Entry 1W7T (X-ray diffraction, 1.85 A resolution); this record covers chains B and D of the 4 polymer chains in the assembly.

# Chain B (and D)
Name: Green fluorescent protein
From: Aequorea victoria
Notes: chain D of this document is another copy of the same molecule, construct and numbering; everything in this record applies to it too
UniProtKB: P42212 (GFP_AEQVI); aligned to UniProt positions 1-238 over residues 1-238
Sequence (236 residues; numbered 1 to 238; 2 numbers in that range are skipped by the numbering (no residue carries them; nothing is unmodelled there); the number before each row is that of its first residue):
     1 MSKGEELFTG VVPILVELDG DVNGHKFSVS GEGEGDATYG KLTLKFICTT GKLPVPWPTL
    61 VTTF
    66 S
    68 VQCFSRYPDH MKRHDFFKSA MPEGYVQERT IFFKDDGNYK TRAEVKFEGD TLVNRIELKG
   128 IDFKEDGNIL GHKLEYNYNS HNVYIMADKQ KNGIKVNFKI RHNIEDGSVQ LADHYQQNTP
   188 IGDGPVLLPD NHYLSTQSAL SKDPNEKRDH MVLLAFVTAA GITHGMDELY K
Not modelled in the structure: 1-2, 232-238 (chain D: 1, 232-238)
Differences from the reference sequence: chromophore (66, 66, 66); engineered mutation R80 (Gln in P42212)
Modified residues: S66 ([(4Z)-2-(1-amino-2-hydroxyethyl)-4-(4-hydroxybenzylidene)-5-oxo-4,5-dihydro-1H-imidazol-1-yl]acetic acid; GYS); A222 (alpha-aminobutyric acid; ABA)
Glycans and other covalent adducts: covalent link F64-S66; covalent link S66-V68

# Chain B / chain D interface
Contacting residue pairs - 19 pairs, chain B then chain D:
  N149(B) with G228(D)
  Y151(B) with Y151(D), hydrophobic; N198(D); H199(D); G228(D)
  M153(B) with N164(D)
  N164(B) with M153(D); N198(D), hydrogen bond
  F165(B) with N198(D)
  K166(B) with D197(D), salt bridge
  R168(B) with H231(D), hydrogen bond
  D197(B) with K166(D), salt bridge
  N198(B) with Y151(D); N164(D), hydrogen bond; F165(D)
  H199(B) with Y151(D)
  G228(B) with N149(D); Y151(D)
  H231(B) with R168(D), hydrogen bond
Other interface residues (no listed pair), chain B (13 interface residues in all): Y200
Other interface residues (no listed pair), chain D (13 interface residues in all): Y200

# Summary
Chain B and chain D each contribute 13 residues to their interface; the contacts include 4 hydrogen bonds and
2 salt bridges. Polar pairs include K166(B)-D197(D), N164(B)-N198(D) and R168(B)-H231(D).
Both chains are Green fluorescent protein (Aequorea victoria). Entry 1W7T (Photoproduct of the Wild-Type
Aequorea victoria Green Fluorescent Protein at 100 K) was determined by X-ray diffraction (same publication as
1W7S and 1W7U).
